Entry 7BVC (electron microscopy, 2.90 A resolution); this record covers chains A and B of the 3 polymer chains in the assembly.

== Chain A ==
Protein: Integral membrane indolylacetylinositol arabinosyltransferase EmbA
Source organism: Mycolicibacterium smegmatis MC2 155
Notes: EC 2.4.2.-
Reference sequence: A0R613 (A0R613_MYCS2); residue numbers follow UniProt; this construct covers 1-1080
Sequence (1088 residues; numbered -7 to 1080; the number before each row is that of its first residue; numbers below 1 keep their minus sign (Asp-7 is residue -7)):
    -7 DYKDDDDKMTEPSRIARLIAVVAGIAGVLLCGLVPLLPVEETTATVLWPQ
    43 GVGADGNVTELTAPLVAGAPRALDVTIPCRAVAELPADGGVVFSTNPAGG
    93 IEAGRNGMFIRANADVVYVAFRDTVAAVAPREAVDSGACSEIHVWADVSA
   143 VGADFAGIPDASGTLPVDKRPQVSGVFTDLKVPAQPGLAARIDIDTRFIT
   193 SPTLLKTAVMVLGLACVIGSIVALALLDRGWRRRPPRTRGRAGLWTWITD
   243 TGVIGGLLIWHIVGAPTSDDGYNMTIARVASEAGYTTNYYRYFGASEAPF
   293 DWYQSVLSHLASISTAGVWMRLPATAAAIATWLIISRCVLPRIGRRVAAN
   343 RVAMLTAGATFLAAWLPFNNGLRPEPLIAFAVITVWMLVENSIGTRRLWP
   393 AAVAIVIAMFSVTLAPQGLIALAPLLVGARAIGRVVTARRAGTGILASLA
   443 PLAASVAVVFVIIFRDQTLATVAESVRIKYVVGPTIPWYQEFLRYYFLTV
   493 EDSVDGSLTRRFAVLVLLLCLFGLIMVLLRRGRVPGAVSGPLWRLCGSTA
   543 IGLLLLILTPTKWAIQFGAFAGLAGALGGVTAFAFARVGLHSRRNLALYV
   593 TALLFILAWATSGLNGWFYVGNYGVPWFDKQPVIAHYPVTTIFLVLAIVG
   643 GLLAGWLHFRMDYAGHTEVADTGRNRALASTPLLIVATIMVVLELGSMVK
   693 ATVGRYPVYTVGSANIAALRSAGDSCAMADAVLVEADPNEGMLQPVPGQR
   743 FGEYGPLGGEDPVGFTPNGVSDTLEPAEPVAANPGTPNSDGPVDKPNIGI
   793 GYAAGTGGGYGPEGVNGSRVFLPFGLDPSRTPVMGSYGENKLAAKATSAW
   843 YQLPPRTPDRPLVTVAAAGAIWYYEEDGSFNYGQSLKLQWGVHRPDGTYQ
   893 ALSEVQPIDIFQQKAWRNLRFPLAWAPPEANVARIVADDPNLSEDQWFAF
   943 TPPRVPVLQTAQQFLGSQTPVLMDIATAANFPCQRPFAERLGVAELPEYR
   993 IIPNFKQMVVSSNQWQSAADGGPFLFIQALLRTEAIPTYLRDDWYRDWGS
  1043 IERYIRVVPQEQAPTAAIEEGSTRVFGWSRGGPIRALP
Disordered / not traced: -7 to 2
Sequence notes: expression tag (-7 to 0)
Ion coordination: Ca2+: Asp931, Asn933, Gln938
Residues lining bound ligands: F8L ([(2Z,6E,10E,14Z,18E,22Z,26Z)-3,7,11,15,19,23,27,31,35,39-decamethyltetraconta-2,6,10,14,18,22,26,30,34,38-decaenyl] [(2S,3S,4S,5R)-5-(hydroxymethyl)-3,4-bis(oxidanyl)oxolan-2-yl] hydrogen phosphate): Asp261, Tyr264, Asn265, Glu289, Phe292, Gln296, Arg365, Pro366, Met401, Val404, Pro408, Gln409, Leu411, Leu414, Val448, Val451, Phe452, Val468, Lys471, Tyr472, Leu550, Pro552, Thr553, Trp555, Gln558, Asn780
Reported in the primary citation:
  - binding site for F8L: Asp261, Asn265, Glu289, Arg365, Gln409, Thr553, Trp555, Gln558
  - catalytic residues: Asp261
  - contacts within the chain: Asp261-Asn780

== Chain B ==
Protein: Integral membrane indolylacetylinositol arabinosyltransferase EmbB
Source organism: Mycolicibacterium smegmatis MC2 155
Notes: EC 2.4.2.34
Reference sequence: I7GAQ2 (I7GAQ2_MYCS2); residues 1-1082 here = UniProt positions 1-1082
Sequence (1100 residues; numbered 1 to 1100; the number before each row is that of its first residue):
     1 MSGNMDEAVSGNMDEAVSAGKDVRIARWVATIAGLLGFVLSVSIPLLPVT
    51 QTTATLNWPQQGRLDNVTAPLISQAPLELTATVPCSVVRDLPPEGGLVFG
   101 TAPAEGRDAALNAMLVNVTETRVDVIVRNVVVASVNRDRVAGPDCQRIEI
   151 TSNLDGTYADFVGLTQISGEDAGKLQRTGYPDPNLRPAIVGVFTDLTGPA
   201 PQGLSVSAEIDTRFTTHPTALKLAAMLLAIVSTVIALLALWRLDRLDGRR
   251 MHRLIPTRWRTVTAVDGVVVGGMAIWYVIGANSSDDGYILQMARTAEHAG
   301 YMANYFRWFGSPEDPFGWYYNVLALMTKVSDASIWIRLPDLICALICWLL
   351 LSREVLPRLGPAVAGSRAAMWAAGLVLLGAWMPFNNGLRPEGQIATGALI
   401 TYVLIERAVTSGRLTPAALAITTAAFTLGIQPTGLIAVAALLAGGRPILR
   451 IVMRRRRLVGTWPLIAPLLAAGTVILAVVFADQTIATVLEATRIRTAIGP
   501 SQEWWTENLRYYYLILPTTDGAISRRVAFVFTAMCLFPSLFMMLRRKHIA
   551 GVARGPAWRLMGIIFATMFFLMFTPTKWIHHFGLFAAVGGAMAALATVLV
   601 SPTVLRSARNRMAFLSLVLFVLAFCFASTNGWWYVSNFGAPFNNSVPKVG
   651 GVQISAIFFALSAIAALWAFWLHLTRRTESRVVDRLTAAPIPVAAGFMVV
   701 VMMASMAIGVVRQYPTYSNGWANIRAFAGGCGLADDVLVEPDSNAGFLTP
   751 LPGAYGPLGPLGGEDPQGFSPDGVPDRIIAEAIRLNNPQPGTDYDWNRPI
   801 KLDEPGINGSTVPLPYGLDPKRVPVAGTYSTEAQQESRLSSAWYELPARD
   851 ETERAAHPLVVITAAGTITGESVANGLTTGQTVDLEYATRGPDGTLVPAG
   901 RVTPYDVGPTPSWRNLRYPRSEIPDDAVAVRVVAEDLSLSQGDWIAVTPP
   951 RVPELQSVQEYVGSDQPVLMDWAVGLAFPCQQPMLHANGVTEVPKFRISP
  1001 DYYAKLQSTDTWQDGINGGLLGITDLLLRASVMSTYLSQDWGQDWGSLRK
  1051 FDTVVEATPAELDFGSQTHSGLYSPGPLRIRPHLGGIKAFHHHHHHHHHH
Disordered / not traced: 1-19, 1083-1100
Sequence notes: expression tag (1083-1100)
Disulfide bonds: Cys85-Cys145
Ion coordination: Ca2+: Asp936, Ser938, Asp943
Residues lining bound ligands:
  - Ethambutol (95E): Asp285, Tyr288, Ile289, Asn304, Glu313, Tyr320, Arg389, Gln431, Trp578, His580, Trp972, Trp1012
  - 4'-phosphopantetheine (PNS): Met251, His252, Arg253, Leu254, Ile255, Pro256, Thr257, Trp259, Arg407
Reported in the primary citation:
  - mutagenesis - M292V (13-fold): decreased binding to Ethambutol
  - mutagenesis - I289F, M292I, M292V: unchanged catalytic activity

== How chain A and chain B interact ==
Pairs across the interface (46; chain A residue first):
  Asp115(A) with Leu939(B); Ser940(B), hydrogen bond (side chain-backbone)
  Val117(A) with Glu836(B); Leu939(B), hydrophobic
  Arg422(A) with His673(B); Arg676(B)
  Arg426(A) with Arg676(B)
  Trp480(A) with Phe620(B), hydrophobic; Ala623(B), hydrophobic; Phe624(B); Phe659(B), hydrophobic
  Tyr481(A) with Phe624(B); Ala627(B), hydrophobic
  Gln482(A) with Ile515(B); Pro517(B)
  Phe484(A) with Tyr511(B), hydrophobic
  Leu485(A) with Ile515(B)
  Tyr488(A) with Leu509(B); Tyr512(B), hydrophobic
  Thr491(A) with Asn508(B), hydrogen bond (backbone-side chain)
  Glu493(A) with Glu503(B)
  Met518(A) with Leu544(B), hydrophobic
  Leu521(A) with Phe541(B); Arg545(B)
  Arg522(A) with Lys547(B), hydrogen bond (backbone-side chain)
  Trp601(A) with Trp504(B), hydrophobic; Met572(B), hydrophobic
  Ser604(A) with Trp505(B)
  Gln623(A) with Trp505(B)
  Thr632(A) with Trp504(B); Trp505(B)
  Leu636(A) with Trp504(B)
  His650(A) with Arg446(B)
  Phe651(A) with Arg446(B); Leu449(B), hydrophobic
  Asp654(A) with Arg446(B), salt bridge; Arg450(B), salt bridge
  Tyr655(A) with Leu449(B), hydrogen bond (side chain-backbone); Arg450(B); Met453(B)
  Val785(A) with Tyr512(B), hydrogen bond (backbone-side chain)
  Asp786(A) with Leu516(B); Pro517(B)
  Lys833(A) with Arg122(B)
  Leu934(A) with Asn129(B)
  Ser935(A) with Asn129(B)
Other interface residues (no listed pair), chain A (40 interface residues in all): Tyr110, Leu418, Ala421, Ile517, Trp535, Ile549, Leu550, Phe597, Ala600, Glu767, Asn933
Other interface residues (no listed pair), chain B (39 interface residues in all): Ile126, Gly445, Glu507, Phe573, Ser655, Phe670, Leu674, Asn786

== In short ==
Chain A and chain B form an interface of 40 and 39 residues respectively, with 5 hydrogen bonds and 2 salt
bridges. Polar pairs include Asp654(A)-Arg446(B), Asp654(A)-Arg450(B) and Asp115(A)-Ser940(B). Chain A binds
compound F8L. The paper reports the catalytic residue Asp261(A); M292V of chain B reduces binding to
Ethambutol; 3 substitutions were tested in all.
Chain A is Integral membrane indolylacetylinositol arabinosyltransferase EmbA and chain B is Integral membrane
indolylacetylinositol arabinosyltransferase EmbB, both from Mycolicibacterium smegmatis MC2 155; the
structure, Cryo-EM structure of Mycobacterium smegmatis arabinosyltransferase EmbA-EmbB-AcpM2 in complex with
ethambutol, was determined by electron microscopy, deposited together with 7BVE, 7BVF, 7BVG and 7BVH.
